Entry 3H1K (X-ray diffraction, 3.48 A resolution); this record covers chains N and T of the 20 polymer chains in the assembly.

== Chain N ==
Name: Mitochondrial ubiquinol-cytochrome-C reductase complex core protein I
From: Gallus gallus
Notes: EC 1.10.2.2
Chain sequence (446 residues; row label = number of the first residue in the row):
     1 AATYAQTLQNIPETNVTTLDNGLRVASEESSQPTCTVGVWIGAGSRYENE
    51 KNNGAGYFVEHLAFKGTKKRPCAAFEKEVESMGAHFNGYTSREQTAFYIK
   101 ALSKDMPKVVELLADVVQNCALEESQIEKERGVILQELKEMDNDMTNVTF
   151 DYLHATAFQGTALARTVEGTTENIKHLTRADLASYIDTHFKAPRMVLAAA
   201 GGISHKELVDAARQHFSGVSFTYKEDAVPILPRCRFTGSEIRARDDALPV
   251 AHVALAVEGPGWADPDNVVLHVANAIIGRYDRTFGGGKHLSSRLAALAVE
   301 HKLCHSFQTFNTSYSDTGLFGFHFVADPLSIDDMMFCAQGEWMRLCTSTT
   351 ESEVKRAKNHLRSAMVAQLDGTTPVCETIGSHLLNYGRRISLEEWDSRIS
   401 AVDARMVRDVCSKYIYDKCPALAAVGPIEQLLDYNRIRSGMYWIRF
Not modelled in the structure: 1-2, 445-446

== Chain T ==
Name: Mitochondrial ubiquinol-cytochrome C reductase ubiquinone-binding protein qp-C
From: Gallus gallus
Notes: EC 1.10.2.2
Chain sequence (81 residues; numbered 1 to 81; the number before each row is that of its first residue):
     1 GIHFGNLARVRHIITYSLSPFEQRAIPNIFSDALPNVWRRFSSQVFKVAP
    51 PFLGAYLLYSWGTQEFERLKRKNPADYENDQ
Not modelled in the structure: 1, 81

== Interface between chain N and chain T ==
Contacting residue pairs - 42 pairs, chain N then chain T:
  Gln159(N) - Leu18(T)
  Phe236(N) - Glu22(T)
  Thr237(N) - Glu22(T)
  Gly238(N) - Leu18(T)
  Gly238(N) - Ser19(T)  hydrogen bond (backbone-backbone)
  Gly238(N) - Glu22(T)
  Ser239(N) - Ser17(T)
  Ser239(N) - Leu18(T)
  Glu240(N) - Thr15(T)
  Glu240(N) - Tyr16(T)
  Glu240(N) - Ser17(T)  hydrogen bond (backbone-backbone)
  Ile241(N) - Ile14(T)  hydrophobic
  Ile241(N) - Thr15(T)
  Ile241(N) - Tyr16(T)  hydrophobic
  Arg242(N) - Ile13(T)
  Arg242(N) - Ile14(T)
  Arg242(N) - Thr15(T)  hydrogen bond (backbone-backbone)
  Ala243(N) - Ile13(T)
  Arg244(N) - Ala8(T)  hydrogen bond (side chain-backbone)
  Arg244(N) - Val10(T)
  Arg244(N) - Arg11(T)
  Arg244(N) - His12(T)  hydrogen bond (backbone-backbone)
  Arg244(N) - Ile13(T)  hydrogen bond (backbone-backbone)
  Asp245(N) - Val10(T)
  Asp245(N) - Arg11(T)  salt bridge
  Asp245(N) - His12(T)  salt bridge
  Asp246(N) - Ala8(T)
  Asp246(N) - Arg9(T)
  Asp246(N) - Val10(T)  hydrogen bond (side chain-backbone)
  Asp246(N) - Arg11(T)
  Ala247(N) - Arg9(T)
  Ala247(N) - Arg11(T)
  Cys419(N) - Ser19(T)  hydrogen bond
  Cys419(N) - Phe21(T)  hydrophobic
  Glu429(N) - Gly5(T)  hydrogen bond (side chain-backbone)
  Glu429(N) - Asn6(T)
  Glu429(N) - Leu7(T)
  Glu429(N) - Ala8(T)
  Gln430(N) - Phe4(T)  hydrogen bond (side chain-backbone)
  Tyr434(N) - Ser19(T)
  Asn435(N) - Pro20(T)
  Arg438(N) - Phe21(T)
Also at the interface, not in a pair above, chain N (21 interface residues in all): Tyr152, Leu432

== Overview ==
Chain N and chain T form an interface of 21 and 19 residues respectively; the contacts include 10 hydrogen
bonds and 2 salt bridges. Polar contacts include Asp245(N)-Arg11(T), Asp245(N)-His12(T) and Arg244(N)-Ala8(T).
Chain N is Mitochondrial ubiquinol-cytochrome-C reductase complex core protein I and chain T is Mitochondrial
ubiquinol-cytochrome C reductase ubiquinone-binding protein qp-C, both from Gallus gallus; the structure,
Chicken cytochrome BC1 complex with ZN++ and an iodinated derivative of kresoxim-methyl bound, was determined
by X-ray diffraction.
